6N9J - chains A and C; structure by X-ray diffraction, 2.17 A resolution.

Chain A:
Name: Clostripain-related protein
Source organism: Bacteroides thetaiotaomicron (strain ATCC 29148 / DSM 2079 / NCTC 10582 / E50 / VPI-5482)
UniProt: Q8A866 (Q8A866_BACTN); numbering as in UniProt (aligned over 24-399)
Chain sequence (377 residues; each row starts with the number of its first residue):
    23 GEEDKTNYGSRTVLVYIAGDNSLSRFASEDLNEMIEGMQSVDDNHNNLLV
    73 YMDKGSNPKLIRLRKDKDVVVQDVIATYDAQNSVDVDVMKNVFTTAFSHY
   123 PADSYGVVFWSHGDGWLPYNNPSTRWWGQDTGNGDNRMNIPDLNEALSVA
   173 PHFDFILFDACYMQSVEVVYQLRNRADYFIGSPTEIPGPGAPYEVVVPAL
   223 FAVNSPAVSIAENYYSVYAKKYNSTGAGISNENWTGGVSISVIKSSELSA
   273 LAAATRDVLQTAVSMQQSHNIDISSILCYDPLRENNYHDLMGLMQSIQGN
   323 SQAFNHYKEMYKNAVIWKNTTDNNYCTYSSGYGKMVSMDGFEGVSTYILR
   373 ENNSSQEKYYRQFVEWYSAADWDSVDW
Not modelled in the structure: 23-29, 145-147, 284-294, 396-399
Construct notes: expression tag (23)
What the authors report for this chain:
  - catalytic residues: His134, Gly135, Cys183
  - binding site for Covalently bound peptide inhibitor (chain C): Phe48, Asp52, Gly135, Asp181, Cys183, Glu207, Gly210, Ile251, Asn253, Trp256, Tyr347
  - specificity-determining residues: Glu207, Lys243 to Val260 (proposed by the authors, not directly observed)
  - contacts within the chain: Ile251-Trp256 (hydrophobic contact)
  - mutagenesis - C183A: abolished catalytic activity
  - specificity-determining residues: Phe48, Ile251, Trp256

Chain C:
Name: Covalently bound peptide inhibitor
Chain sequence (5 residues; each row starts with the number of its first residue):
   401 XVLTX
Modified residues: ACE (acetyl group) at position 401; CKC ((3S)-3,7-diaminoheptan-2-one) at position 405

How chain A and chain C interact:
Contacting residue pairs (24; chain A residue first):
  Leu45(A) - Thr404(C)
  Leu45(A) - CKC_405(C)
  Arg47(A) - Leu403(C)
  Trp132(A) - CKC_405(C)
  Ser133(A) - CKC_405(C)
  His134(A) - CKC_405(C)
  Gly135(A) - CKC_405(C)  hydrogen bond (backbone-backbone)
  Asp181(A) - CKC_405(C)
  Cys183(A) - CKC_405(C)  covalent bond
  Glu207(A) - Thr404(C)  hydrogen bond
  Ile208(A) - Thr404(C)
  Ile208(A) - CKC_405(C)  hydrogen bond (backbone-backbone)
  Pro209(A) - Leu403(C)
  Pro209(A) - CKC_405(C)
  Gly210(A) - Leu403(C)  hydrogen bond (backbone-backbone)
  Gly210(A) - Thr404(C)
  Gly210(A) - CKC_405(C)
  Ile251(A) - Val402(C)
  Ser252(A) - Val402(C)
  Asn253(A) - ACE_401(C)  hydrogen bond (side chain-backbone)
  Asn253(A) - Val402(C)
  Asn253(A) - Leu403(C)  hydrogen bond (side chain-backbone)
  Trp256(A) - Leu403(C)
  Tyr347(A) - Val402(C)
Also at the interface, not in a pair above, chain A (23 interface residues in all): Ser44, Phe48, Ala182, Gly212, Thr349, Gly353

In short:
The interface between chain A and chain C involves 23 residues on one side and 5 on the other; the contacts
include 1 covalent bond and 6 hydrogen bonds. Among the polar pairs are Glu207(A)-Thr404(C),
Asn253(A)-ACE_401(C) and Asn253(A)-Leu403(C). The paper reports catalytic residues His134(A), Gly135(A) and
Cys183(A); C183A of chain A abolishes catalytic activity.
Chain A is Clostripain-related protein (Bacteroides thetaiotaomicron (strain ATCC 29148 / DSM 2079 / NCTC
10582 / E50 / VPI-5482)) and chain C is Covalently bound peptide inhibitor; the structure, X-ray structure of
a secreted C11 cysteine protease from Bacteroides thetaiotaomicron in complex with an irreversible ..., was
determined by X-ray diffraction together with 6NAG from the same study.
